Entry 5ED4 (X-ray diffraction, 2.40 A resolution); this record covers chains A and B of the 4 polymer chains in the assembly.

# Chain A (and B)
Name: Response regulator
Organism: Mycobacterium tuberculosis
Notes: EC 3.1.3.1; chain B of this document is another copy of the same molecule, construct and numbering; everything in this record applies to it too
UniProtKB: A0A045J469 (A0A045J469_MYCTX); residue numbers follow UniProt; this construct covers 1-247
Amino-acid sequence (250 residues; row label = number of the first residue in the row; numbers below 1 keep their minus sign (Gly-2 is residue -2)):
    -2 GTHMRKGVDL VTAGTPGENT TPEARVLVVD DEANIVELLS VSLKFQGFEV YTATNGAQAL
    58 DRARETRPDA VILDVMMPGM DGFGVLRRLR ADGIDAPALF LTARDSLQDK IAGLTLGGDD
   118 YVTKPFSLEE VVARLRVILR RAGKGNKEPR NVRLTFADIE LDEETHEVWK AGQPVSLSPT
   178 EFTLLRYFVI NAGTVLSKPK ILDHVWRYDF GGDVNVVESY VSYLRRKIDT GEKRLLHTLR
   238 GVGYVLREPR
Unresolved in the structure: -2 to 17, 141-148 (chain B: -2 to 17, 102-106, 141-148)
Differences from the reference sequence: expression tag (-2 to 0)
Metal / ion sites: Ca2+: Asp28, Asp71, Met73
Reported in the primary citation:
  - contacts within the chain: Phe123-Tyr205 (pi stacking), Asn212-Glu215 (hydrogen bond)
  - self-association interface (contacts with another copy of this molecule); pairs are residue here / residue on that copy: Leu35-Leu113 (hydrophobic contact), Phe42-Gly114 (pi stacking), Thr112-Asp200 (hydrogen bond), Gly115-Phe42 (pi stacking), Tyr118-Pro196 (hydrophobic contact), Leu125-Leu113 (hydrophobic contact), Glu161-Val192 (hydrogen bond), His201-Leu113 (hydrophobic contact), Glu161, Thr162, His163, Val192, Leu236, Val239
  - Ca2+ coordination: Asp28, Asp71, Met73
  - post-translational modification sites: Asp71 (citing earlier work)
  - binding site for the 26-nt DNA strand: Ser175, Thr177, Trp203, Arg204, Phe207, Asn212, Val213, Ser216, Tyr217, Tyr220, Arg237
  - binding site for the 26-nt DNA strand: Lys195, Asn212, Glu215, Ser216, Ser219, Tyr220, Arg222, Arg223, Thr235, Arg237, Gly238, Tyr241
  - mutagenesis - L113D, Y205A: unchanged binding to perfect direct repeat
  - mutagenesis - L113D, Y205A: unchanged stability
  - mutagenesis - L113D: unchanged binding to direct repeat with a 3-bp spacer

# How chain A and chain B interact
Contacting residue pairs (26):
  Ala30(A) - Arg84(B)
  Asn31(A) - Arg84(B)
  Glu34(A) - Arg84(B)
  Glu34(A) - Arg87(B)
  Leu35(A) - Leu113(B)  hydrophobic
  Val38(A) - Gly114(B)
  Phe42(A) - Gly114(B)
  Leu125(A) - Leu113(B)  hydrophobic
  Thr191(A) - Glu161(B)
  Val192(A) - Glu161(B)  hydrogen bond (backbone-side chain)
  Val192(A) - Thr162(B)
  Pro196(A) - Tyr118(B)
  Lys197(A) - Thr112(B)
  Asp200(A) - Gly110(B)  hydrogen bond (side chain-backbone)
  Asp200(A) - Leu111(B)  hydrogen bond (side chain-backbone)
  Asp200(A) - Thr112(B)  hydrogen bond
  Asp200(A) - Leu113(B)
  His201(A) - Thr112(B)
  His201(A) - Leu113(B)
  Gly208(A) - Lys107(B)  hydrogen bond (backbone-side chain)
  Gly209(A) - Lys107(B)
  Val239(A) - Glu161(B)
  Val239(A) - Thr162(B)
  Val239(A) - His163(B)
  Arg244(A) - Thr162(B)
  Arg244(A) - Glu164(B)  salt bridge
Other interface residues (no listed pair), chain A (19 interface residues in all): Gly190, Leu236
Other interface residues (no listed pair), chain B (15 interface residues in all): Ala109, Gly115

# In short
19 residues of chain A and 15 residues of chain B are in contact; the contacts include 5 hydrogen bonds and 1
salt bridge. Among the polar pairs are Arg244(A)-Glu164(B), Val192(A)-Glu161(B) and Asp200(A)-Gly110(B). The
paper reports a binding site for the 26-nt DNA strand at Ser175(A), Thr177(A) and Trp203(A) among others;
L113D and Y205A of chain A leave binding to perfect direct repeat unchanged.
Both chains are Response regulator (Mycobacterium tuberculosis). Entry 5ED4 (Structure of a PhoP-DNA complex)
was determined by X-ray diffraction.
